Entry 7VIH (electron microscopy, 2.98 A resolution); this record covers chains A and E of the 5 polymer chains in the assembly.

Chain A:
Name: Guanine nucleotide-binding protein G(I)/G(S)/G(T) subunit beta-1
From: Homo sapiens
Reference sequence: P62873 (GBB1_HUMAN); residues 1-339 here correspond to UniProt positions 2-340 (UniProt number = residue number + 1)
Amino-acid sequence (357 residues; numbered -17 to 339; the number before each row is that of its first residue; numbers below 1 keep their minus sign (His-17 is residue -17)):
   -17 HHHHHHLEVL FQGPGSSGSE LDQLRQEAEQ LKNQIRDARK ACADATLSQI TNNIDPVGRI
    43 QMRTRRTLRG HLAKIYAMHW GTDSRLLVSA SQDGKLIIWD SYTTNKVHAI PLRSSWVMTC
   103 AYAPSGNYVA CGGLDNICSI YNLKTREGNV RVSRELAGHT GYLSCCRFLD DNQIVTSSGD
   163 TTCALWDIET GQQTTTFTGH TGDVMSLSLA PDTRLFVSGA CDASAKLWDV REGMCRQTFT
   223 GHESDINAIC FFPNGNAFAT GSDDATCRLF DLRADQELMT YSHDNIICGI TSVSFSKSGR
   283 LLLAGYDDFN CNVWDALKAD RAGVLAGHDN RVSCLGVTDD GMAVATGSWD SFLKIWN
Not modelled in the structure: -17 to 1
Differences from the reference sequence: expression tag (-17 to 0)
UniProt features mapped onto this chain:
  - modified residue: Ser1 (N-acetylserine), His265 (Phosphohistidine)

Chain E:
Name: scFv16
From: Mus musculus
Notes: antibody fragment or engineered binder
Amino-acid sequence (251 residues; numbered 1 to 251; the number before each row is that of its first residue):
     1 DVQLVESGGG LVQPGGSRKL SCSASGFAFS SFGMHWVRQA PEKGLEWVAY ISSGSGTIYY
    61 ADTVKGRFTI SRDDPKNTLF LQMTSLRSED TAMYYCVRSI YYYGSSPFDF WGQGTTLTVS
   121 SGGGGSGGGG SGGGGSDIVM TQATSSVPVT PGESVSISCR SSKSLLHSNG NTYLYWFLQR
   181 PGQSPQLLIY RMSNLASGVP DRFSGSGSGT AFTLTISRLE AEDVGVYYCM QHLEYPLTFG
   241 AGTKLELKAA A
Not modelled in the structure: 122-133, 249-251
Disulfides: Cys22-Cys96, Cys159-Cys229

Interface between chain A and chain E:
Pairs across the interface - 13 pairs, chain A then chain E:
  Arg67(A) with Tyr103(E)
  Leu68(A) with Tyr103(E), hydrophobic
  Val89(A) with Tyr102(E), hydrophobic
  Arg128(A) with Asp1(E), salt bridge; Val2(E); Arg98(E), hydrogen bond (backbone-side chain); Phe110(E)
  Glu129(A) with Gly26(E); Phe27(E); Ala28(E), hydrogen bond (backbone-backbone); Phe32(E)
  Gly130(A) with Phe32(E); Ile100(E)
Also at the interface, not in a pair above, chain A (10 interface residues in all): Asp65, Asp82, His90, Asn131

Summary:
Chain A and chain E form an interface of 10 and 11 residues respectively; the contacts include 2 hydrogen
bonds and 1 salt bridge. Among the polar pairs are Arg128(A)-Asp1(E), Arg128(A)-Arg98(E) and
Glu129(A)-Ala28(E).
Here chain A is Guanine nucleotide-binding protein G(I)/G(S)/G(T) subunit beta-1 (Homo sapiens) and chain E is
scFv16 (Mus musculus). Entry 7VIH (Cryo-EM structure of Gi coupled Sphingosine 1-phosphate receptor bound with
CBP-307) was determined by electron microscopy, deposited together with 7VIE, 7VIF and 7VIG.
